8JGG - chains S and A of the 6 polymer chains in the assembly; structure by electron microscopy, 3.00 A resolution.

[Chain S]
Protein: Single-Chain Fragment Variable 16
From: Homo sapiens
Amino-acid sequence (285 residues; numbered -36 to 235 plus 14 insertion-coded residues; 1 number in that range is skipped by the numbering (no residue carries it; nothing is unmodelled there); the number before each row is that of its first residue; a row labelled like 120A-120N holds insertion residues (120A, then the next letters in order); numbers below 1 keep their minus sign (Met-36 is residue -36)):
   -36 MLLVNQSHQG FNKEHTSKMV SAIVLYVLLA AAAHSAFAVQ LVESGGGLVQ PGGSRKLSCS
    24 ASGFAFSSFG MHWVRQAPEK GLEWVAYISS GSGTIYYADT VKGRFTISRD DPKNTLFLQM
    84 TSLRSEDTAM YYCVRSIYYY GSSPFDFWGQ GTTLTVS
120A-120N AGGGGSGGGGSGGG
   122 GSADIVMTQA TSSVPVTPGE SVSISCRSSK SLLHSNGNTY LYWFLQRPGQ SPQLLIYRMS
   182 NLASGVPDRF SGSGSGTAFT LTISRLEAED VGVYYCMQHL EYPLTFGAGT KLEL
Not modelled in the structure: -36 to 1, 120A-120N
Disulfides: Cys147-Cys217

[Chain A]
Protein: Guanine nucleotide-binding protein G(i) subunit alpha-1
From: Homo sapiens
Reference sequence: P63096 (GNAI1_HUMAN); numbering as in UniProt (aligned over 1-354)
Amino-acid sequence (354 residues; row label = number of the first residue in the row):
     1 MGCTLSAEDK AAVERSKMID RNLREDGEKA AREVKLLLLG AGESGKSTIV KQMKIIHEAG
    61 YSEEECKQYK AVVYSNTIQS IIAIIRAMGR LKIDFGDSAR ADDARQLFVL AGAAEEGFMT
   121 AELAGVIKRL WKDSGVQACF NRSREYQLND SAAYYLNDLD RIAQPNYIPT QQDVLRTRVK
   181 TTGIVETHFT FKDLHFKMFD VGGQRSERKK WIHCFEGVTA IIFCVALSDY DLVLAEDEEM
   241 NRMHESMKLF DSICNNKWFT DTSIILFLNK KDLFEEKIKK SPLTICYPEY AGSNTYEEAA
   301 AYIQCQFEDL NKRKDTKEIY THFTCATDTK NVQFVFDAVT DVIIKNNLKD CGLF
Not modelled in the structure: 1-5, 56-181, 234-240
Curated features (UniProtKB/Swiss-Prot):
  - region: Lys35 to Thr48 (G1 motif), Asp173 to Thr181 (G2 motif), Phe196 to Arg205 (G3 motif), Ile265 to Asp272 (G4 motif), Thr324 to Thr329 (G5 motif)
  - binding site (GTP): Glu43 to Thr48, Ser151, Leu175 to Thr181, Asp200 to Gln204, Asn269 to Asp272, Ala326
  - binding site (Mg(2+)): Ser47, Thr181
  - modified residue: Arg178 (ADP-ribosylarginine), Gln204 (Deamidated glutamine), Cys351 (ADP-ribosylcysteine)
  - lipidation: Gly2 (N-myristoyl glycine), Cys3 (S-palmitoyl cysteine)
  - natural variant: Gly40 (G40C: In NEDHISB; G40R: In NEDHISB), Gly45 (G45D: In NEDHISB), Thr48 (T48I: In NEDHISB; T48K: In NEDHISB), Gln52 (Q52P: In NEDHISB), Ser75 (deletion: In NEDHISB; uncertain significance), Gln172 (deletion: In NEDHISB), Asp173 (D173V: In NEDHISB), Glu186 to Phe189 (deletion: In NEDHISB; uncertain significance), Cys224 (C224Y: In NEDHISB), Lys270 (K270N: In NEDHISB; K270R: In NEDHISB), Asp272 (D272G: In NEDHISB), Ala326 (A326P: In NEDHISB), 1 further natural variant entry in UniProt
  - mutagenesis: Gly42 (G42R: Abolishes switch to an activated conformation and dissociation from beta and gamma subunits upon GTP binding. Abolishes interaction with RGS family members), Glu116 (E116L: Enhances interaction (inactive GDP-bound) with RGS14), Gln147 (Q147L: Enhances interaction (inactive GDP-bound) with RGS14), Glu245 (E245L: Enhances interaction (inactive GDP-bound) with RGS14)

[How chain S and chain A interact]
Residue-residue contacts (17; chain S residue first):
  Ser52(S) - Glu14(A)  hydrogen bond
  Ser53(S) - Glu14(A)
  Ser53(S) - Met18(A)
  Gly54(S) - Met18(A)
  Thr57(S) - Glu14(A)  hydrogen bond
  Ile100(S) - Arg15(A)
  Tyr101(S) - Ala11(A)  hydrophobic
  Tyr101(S) - Ala12(A)
  Tyr101(S) - Arg15(A)
  Tyr102(S) - Arg15(A)
  His155(S) - Ser6(A)
  Tyr161(S) - Ser6(A)
  Tyr161(S) - Glu8(A)
  Tyr163(S) - Glu8(A)  hydrogen bond
  His220(S) - Ala7(A)
  His220(S) - Glu8(A)  salt bridge
  Leu221(S) - Ala7(A)
Also at the interface, not in a pair above, chain S (14 interface residues in all): Pro107, Arg179

[In short]
14 residues of chain S and 8 residues of chain A are in contact, with 3 hydrogen bonds and 1 salt bridge.
Polar contacts include His220(S)-Glu8(A), Ser52(S)-Glu14(A) and Thr57(S)-Glu14(A).
Here chain S is Single-Chain Fragment Variable 16 and chain A is Guanine nucleotide-binding protein G(i)
subunit alpha-1, both from Homo sapiens. Entry 8JGG (CryoEM structure of Gi-coupled MRGPRX1 with peptide
agonist BAM8-22) was determined by electron microscopy, deposited together with 8JGB and 8JGF.
